8RMM - chains B and M of the 21 polymer chains in the assembly; structure by electron microscopy, 3.26 A resolution.

Chain B:
Molecule: Calcium homeostasis modulator protein 4
Source organism: Homo sapiens
UniProt: Q5JW98 (CAHM4_HUMAN); residues 2-314 here = UniProt positions 2-314
Chain sequence (322 residues; numbered 0 to 321; the number before each row is that of its first residue; numbering starts at 0):
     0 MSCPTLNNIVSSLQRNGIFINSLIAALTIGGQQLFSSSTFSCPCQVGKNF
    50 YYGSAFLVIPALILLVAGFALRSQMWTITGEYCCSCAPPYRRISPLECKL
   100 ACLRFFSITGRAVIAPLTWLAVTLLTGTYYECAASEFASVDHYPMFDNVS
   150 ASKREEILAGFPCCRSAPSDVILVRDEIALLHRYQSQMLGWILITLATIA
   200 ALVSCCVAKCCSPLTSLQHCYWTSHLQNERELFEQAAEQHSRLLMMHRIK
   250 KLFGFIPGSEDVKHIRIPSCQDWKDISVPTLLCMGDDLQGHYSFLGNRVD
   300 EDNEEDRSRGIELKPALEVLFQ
Disordered / not traced: 0-4, 83-93, 279-321
Sequence notes: initiating methionine (0); expression tag (1, 315-321)
Disulfides: Cys41-Cys131, Cys43-Cys162

Chain M:
Molecule: Synthetic nanobody SbC4
Source organism: synthetic construct
Notes: antibody fragment or engineered binder
Chain sequence (119 residues; numbered -3 to 115; the number before each row is that of its first residue; numbers below 1 keep their minus sign (Gln-3 is residue -3)):
    -3 QGPSQVQLVESGGGLVQAGGSLRLSCAASGFPVYYTHMRWYRQAPGKERE
    47 WVAAIYSKGAGTHYADSVKGRFTISRDNAKNTVYLQMNSLKPEDTAVYYC
    97 FVGVGNSYIGQGTQVTVSA
Disordered / not traced: -3 to 0, 26-32, 40-44, 53-55, 99-103, 115

Interface between chain B and chain M:
Contacting residue pairs (6; chain B residue first):
  Pro143(B) - Arg35(M)  hydrogen bond (backbone-side chain)
  Met144(B) - Arg35(M)  hydrogen bond (backbone-side chain)
  Asp146(B) - Arg35(M)  salt bridge
  Asp169(B) - Trp47(M)
  Asp169(B) - Tyr60(M)
  Asp169(B) - Ala61(M)
Also at the interface, not in a pair above, chain B (5 interface residues in all): Ser168
Also at the interface, not in a pair above, chain M (5 interface residues in all): His33

Summary:
The chain B/chain M interface involves 5 residues from each chain, with 2 hydrogen bonds and 1 salt bridge.
Polar contacts include Asp146(B)-Arg35(M), Pro143(B)-Arg35(M) and Met144(B)-Arg35(M).
Chain B is Calcium homeostasis modulator protein 4 (Homo sapiens) and chain M is Synthetic nanobody SbC4
(synthetic construct); the structure, Structure of heteromeric CALHM2/4 channel in complex with synthetic
nanobodies SbC2 and SbC4, was determined by electron microscopy, deposited together with 8RMK, 8RML and 8RMN.
